PDB entry 5AHG | X-ray diffraction, 1.24 A resolution | chains H and L of the 3 polymer chains in the assembly

# Chain H
Molecule: Thrombin heavy chain
Organism: Homo sapiens
Notes: EC 3.4.21.5
UniProtKB: P00734 (THRB_HUMAN); the construct lacks a stretch of the UniProt sequence and is renumbered around it, so the offset changes along the chain: 16-36 = UniProt 364-384; 37-60 = UniProt 386-409; 61-77 = UniProt 419-435; 78-97 = UniProt 437-456; 7 more segments
Sequence (258 residues; each row starts with the number of its first residue; note: 3 numbers in that range are skipped by the numbering (no residue carries them; nothing is unmodelled there); a row labelled like 60A-60I holds insertion residues (60A, then the next letters in order)):
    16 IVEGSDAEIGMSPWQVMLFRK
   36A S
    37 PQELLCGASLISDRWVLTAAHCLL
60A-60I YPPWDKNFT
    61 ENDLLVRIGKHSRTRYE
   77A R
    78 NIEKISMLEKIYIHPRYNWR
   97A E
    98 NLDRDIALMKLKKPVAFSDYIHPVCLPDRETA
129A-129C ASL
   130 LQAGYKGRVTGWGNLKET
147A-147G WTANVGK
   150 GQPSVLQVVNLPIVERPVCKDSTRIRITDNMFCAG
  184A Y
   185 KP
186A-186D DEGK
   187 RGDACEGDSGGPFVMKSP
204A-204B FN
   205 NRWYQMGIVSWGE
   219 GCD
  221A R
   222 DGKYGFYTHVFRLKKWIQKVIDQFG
Disordered / not traced: 147A-147G
Curated features (UniProtKB/Swiss-Prot):
  - region: Ala183 to Val200 (High affinity receptor-binding region which is also known as the TP508 peptide)
  - active site (Charge relay system): His57, Asp102, Ser195
  - glycosylation: Asn60G (N-linked (GlcNAc...) (complex) asparagine)
Disulfides: Cys42-Cys58, Cys168-Cys182, Cys191-Cys220
Covalently attached groups: N-acetylglucosamine (NAG) linked to Asn60G

# Chain L
Molecule: Thrombin light chain
Organism: Homo sapiens
Notes: EC 3.4.21.5
UniProtKB: P00734 (THRB_HUMAN); residues 1-14 here correspond to UniProt positions 336-349 (UniProt number = residue number + 335)
Sequence (29 residues; numbered 1 to 15 plus 14 insertion-coded residues; the number before each row is that of its first residue; a row labelled like 14A-14K holds insertion residues (14A, then the next letters in order)):
    1C E
    1B A
    1A D
     1 CGLRPLFEKKSLED
14A-14K KTERELLESYI
    15 D
Disordered / not traced: 15

# Interface between chain H and chain L
Contacting residue pairs - 59 pairs, chain H then chain L:
  Glu23(H) with Phe7(L); Asp14(L); Lys14A(L), hydrogen bond (side chain-backbone)
  Ile24(H) with Leu6(L); Phe7(L)
  Gly25(H) with Arg4(L); Phe7(L)
  Met26(H) with Arg4(L), hydrogen bond (backbone-side chain); Phe7(L), hydrophobic; Asp14(L)
  Pro28(H) with Arg4(L)
  Trp29(H) with Gly2(L); Arg4(L)
  Ser115(H) with Pro5(L)
  Asp116(H) with Pro5(L); Leu6(L)
  His119(H) with Asp1A(L), salt bridge; Leu3(L), hydrogen bond (side chain-backbone); Pro5(L)
  Pro120(H) with Cys1(L); Gly2(L), hydrogen bond (backbone-backbone)
  Val121(H) with Cys1(L)
  Cys122(H) with Cys1(L), disulfide; Gly2(L)
  Gly133(H) with Ser14I(L)
  Tyr134(H) with Ser14I(L); Tyr14J(L), hydrophobic; Ile14K(L), hydrogen bond (side chain-backbone)
  Lys135(H) with Glu14E(L), salt bridge; Leu14F(L); Ser14I(L), hydrogen bond (backbone-side chain); Tyr14J(L), hydrogen bond (backbone-side chain)
  Gly136(H) with Leu14F(L)
  Arg137(H) with Arg4(L); Asp14(L), salt bridge; Thr14B(L), hydrogen bond; Glu14C(L)
  Asn159(H) with Thr14B(L), hydrogen bond; Glu14E(L), hydrogen bond; Leu14F(L)
  Tyr184A(H) with Glu14E(L), hydrogen bond
  Met201(H) with Tyr14J(L)
  Lys202(H) with Glu8(L), salt bridge; Glu14C(L), salt bridge; Tyr14J(L)
  Pro204(H) with Leu14G(L), hydrophobic; Tyr14J(L)
  Asn205(H) with Leu3(L); Glu8(L)
  Arg206(H) with Cys1(L), hydrogen bond (side chain-backbone); Asp1A(L); Ala1B(L), hydrogen bond (side chain-backbone); Gly2(L); Leu3(L)
  Trp207(H) with Gly2(L), hydrogen bond (backbone-backbone); Arg4(L); Glu8(L), hydrogen bond; Asp14(L); Leu14F(L), hydrophobic
Interface residues without a listed pair, chain H (26 interface residues in all): Tyr117
Interface residues without a listed pair, chain L (21 interface residues in all): Glu1C
Inter-chain disulfides: Cys122(H)-Cys1(L)

# Overview
26 residues of chain H face 21 of chain L across their interface; the contacts include 1 disulfide bond, 15
hydrogen bonds and 5 salt bridges. Among the polar pairs are His119(H)-Asp1A(L), Lys135(H)-Glu14E(L) and
Arg137(H)-Asp14(L). UniProt lists 3 active-site residues on chain H.
Chain H is Thrombin heavy chain and chain L is Thrombin light chain, both from Homo sapiens; the structure,
Thrombin in complex with ((4-chlorophenyl)sulfamoyl))diemethylamine, was determined by X-ray diffraction (same
publication as 4UD9, 4UDW, 4UE7, 4UEH, 5AF9, 5AFY and 5AFZ).
